Entry 5V7L (X-ray diffraction, 3.20 A resolution); this record covers chain A.

# Chain A
Protein: Proliferating cell nuclear antigen
From: Saccharomyces cerevisiae (strain ATCC 204508 / S288c)
UniProtKB: P15873 (PCNA_YEAST); numbering as in UniProt (aligned over 1-258)
Amino-acid sequence (265 residues; numbered -6 to 258; the number before each row is that of its first residue; numbers below 1 keep their minus sign (Met-6 is residue -6)):
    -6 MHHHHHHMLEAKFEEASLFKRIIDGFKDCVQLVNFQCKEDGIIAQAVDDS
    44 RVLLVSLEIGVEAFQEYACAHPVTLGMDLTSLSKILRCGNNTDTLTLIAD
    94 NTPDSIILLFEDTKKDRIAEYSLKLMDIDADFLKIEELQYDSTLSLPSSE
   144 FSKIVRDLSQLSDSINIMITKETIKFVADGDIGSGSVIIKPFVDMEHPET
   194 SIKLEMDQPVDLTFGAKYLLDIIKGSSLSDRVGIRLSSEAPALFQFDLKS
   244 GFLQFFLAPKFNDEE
Unresolved in the structure: -6 to 0, 256-258
Differences from the reference sequence: initiating methionine (-6); expression tag (-5 to 0); engineered mutation Ala61 (Arg in P15873), Ala63 (Asp in P15873)
What the authors report for this chain:
  - mutagenesis - R61A/D63A: decreased binding to CAF-1 (citing earlier work)
  - mutagenesis - R61A/D63A: unchanged stability
  - conformationally variable residues (loop rearrangement): Asp21 to Cys22, Ala123 to Asp124

# Overview
The paper reports that R61A/D63A reduce binding to CAF-1; conformational variability at Asp21 and Ala123.
Chain A is Proliferating cell nuclear antigen (Saccharomyces cerevisiae (strain ATCC 204508 / S288c)); the
structure, PCNA mutant R61A/D63A Protein Defective in Gene Silencing, was determined by X-ray diffraction
(same publication as 5V7K and 5V7M).
